PDB entry 3J27 | electron microscopy, 3.60 A resolution | chains C and F of the 6 polymer chains in the assembly

# Chain C
Molecule: Envelope protein E
From: Dengue virus 2
Reference sequence: P14340 (POLG_DEN2N); residues 1-495 here correspond to UniProt positions 281-775 (UniProt number = residue number + 280)
Amino-acid sequence (495 residues; each row starts with the number of its first residue):
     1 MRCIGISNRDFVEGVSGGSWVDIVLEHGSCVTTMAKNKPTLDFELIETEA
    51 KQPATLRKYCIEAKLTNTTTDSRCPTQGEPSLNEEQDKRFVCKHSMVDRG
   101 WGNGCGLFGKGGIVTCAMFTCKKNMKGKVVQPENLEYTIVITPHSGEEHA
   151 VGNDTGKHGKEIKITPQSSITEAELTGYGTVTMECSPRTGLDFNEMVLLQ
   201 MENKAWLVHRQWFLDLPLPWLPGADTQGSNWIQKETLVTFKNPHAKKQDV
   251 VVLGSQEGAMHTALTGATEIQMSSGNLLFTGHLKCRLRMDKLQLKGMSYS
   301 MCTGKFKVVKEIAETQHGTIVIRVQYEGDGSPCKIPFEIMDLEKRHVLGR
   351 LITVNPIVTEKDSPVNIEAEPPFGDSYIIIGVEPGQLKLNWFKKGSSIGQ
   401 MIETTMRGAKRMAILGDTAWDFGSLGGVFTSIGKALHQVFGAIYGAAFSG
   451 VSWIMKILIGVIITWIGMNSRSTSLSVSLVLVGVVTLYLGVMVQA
UniProt features mapped onto this chain:
  - region: D98 to G111 (Fusion peptide)
  - site: A495 (Cleavage)
  - glycosylation (N-linked (GlcNAc...) asparagine): N67, N153
Covalent attachments: N-acetylglucosamine (NAG) linked to N67, N153
From the paper describing this entry:
  - post-translational modification sites: N67, N153
  - binding site for N-acetylglucosamine: N67, N153
  - self-association interface (contacts with another copy of this molecule); pairs are residue here / residue on that copy: H27-H244

# Chain F
Molecule: Small envelope protein M
From: Dengue virus 2
Reference sequence: P14340 (POLG_DEN2N); residues 1-75 here correspond to UniProt positions 206-280 (UniProt number = residue number + 205)
Amino-acid sequence (75 residues; numbered 1 to 75; the number before each row is that of its first residue):
     1 SVALVPHVGMGLETATETWMSSEGAWKHAQRIETWILRHPGFTIMAAILA
    51 YTIGTTHFQRALIFILLTAVAPSMT
Unresolved in the structure: 73-75
UniProt features mapped onto this chain:
  - site: T75 (Cleavage)

# Interface between chain C and chain F
Residue-residue contacts (24):
  Q211(C) - R38(F)
  D215(C) - R31(F)  salt bridge
  P217(C) - R31(F)
  T239(C) - M20(F)  hydrogen bond
  T239(C) - E23(F)
  F240(C) - E23(F)
  K241(C) - W19(F)
  N242(C) - E17(F)
  P243(C) - T16(F)
  P243(C) - E17(F)  hydrogen bond (backbone-backbone)
  V251(C) - W19(F)  hydrophobic
  L253(C) - W19(F)  hydrophobic
  L253(C) - M20(F)  hydrophobic
  T262(C) - S1(F)
  A447(C) - G41(F)
  F448(C) - F42(F)  hydrophobic
  S449(C) - H39(F)
  G450(C) - W35(F)
  M455(C) - F42(F)  hydrophobic
  M455(C) - L67(F)  hydrophobic
  I459(C) - F42(F)  hydrophobic
  I459(C) - M45(F)  hydrophobic
  I459(C) - L49(F)  hydrophobic
  I462(C) - L49(F)  hydrophobic
Other interface residues (no listed pair), chain C (21 interface residues in all): L216, E235, H244
Other interface residues (no listed pair), chain F (19 interface residues in all): K27, V70, A71, P72

# Overview
Chain C and chain F form an interface of 21 and 19 residues respectively, with 2 hydrogen bonds and 1 salt
bridge. Among the polar pairs are D215(C)-R31(F), T239(C)-M20(F) and P243(C)-E17(F). The paper reports a
binding site for N-acetylglucosamine at N67(C) and N153(C); modification sites N67(C) and N153(C).
Chain C is Envelope protein E and chain F is Small envelope protein M, both from Dengue virus 2; the
structure, CryoEM structure of Dengue virus, was determined by electron microscopy, deposited together with
3J2P.
